Entry 9AS0 (electron microscopy, 3.38 A resolution); this record covers chains A and B of the 5 polymer chains in the assembly.

# Chain A
Molecule: 5-hydroxytryptamine receptor 2A
Organism: Homo sapiens
UniProt: P28223 (5HT2A_HUMAN); residues 1-471 here = UniProt positions 1-471
Amino-acid sequence (471 residues; numbered 1 to 471; the number before each row is that of its first residue):
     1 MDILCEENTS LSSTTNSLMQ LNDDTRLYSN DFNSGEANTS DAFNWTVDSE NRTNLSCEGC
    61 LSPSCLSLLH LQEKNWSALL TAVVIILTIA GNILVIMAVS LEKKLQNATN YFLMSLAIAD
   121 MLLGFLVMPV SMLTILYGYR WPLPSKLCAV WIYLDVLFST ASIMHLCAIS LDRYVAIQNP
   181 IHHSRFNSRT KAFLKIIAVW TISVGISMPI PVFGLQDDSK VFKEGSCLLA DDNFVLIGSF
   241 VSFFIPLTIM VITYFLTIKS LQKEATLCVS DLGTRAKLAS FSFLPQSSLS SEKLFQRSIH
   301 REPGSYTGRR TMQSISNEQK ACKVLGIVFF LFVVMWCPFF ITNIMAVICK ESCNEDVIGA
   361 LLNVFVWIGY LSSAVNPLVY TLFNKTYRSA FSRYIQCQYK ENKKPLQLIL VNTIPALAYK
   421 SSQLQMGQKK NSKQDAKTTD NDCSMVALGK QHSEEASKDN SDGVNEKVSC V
Not modelled in the structure: 1-79, 263-312, 350-353, 397-471
Cystine bridges: Cys148-Cys227
Residues lining bound ligands: A1AFU (2-bromo-N,N-diethyl-6-methyl-9,10-didehydroergoline-8beta-carboxamide): Trp151, Ile152, Asp155, Val156, Ser159, Thr160, Ile163, Leu228, Leu229, Gly238, Ser239, Ser242, Trp336, Phe339, Phe340, Val366, Tyr370
UniProt features mapped onto this chain:
  - motif: Asp172 to Tyr174 (DRY motif), Asn376 to Tyr380 (NPxxY motif), Ser469 to Val471 (PDZ-binding)
  - binding site (serotonin): Asp155, Asn343
  - site: Leu229 (Hydrophobic barrier that decreases the speed of ligand binding and dissociation)
  - modified residue: Ser280 (Phosphoserine)
  - glycosylation (N-linked (GlcNAc...) asparagine): Asn8, Asn38, Asn44, Asn51, Asn54
Reported in the primary citation:
  - binding site for A1AFU: Trp151, Asp155, Ile163, Phe339, Phe340
  - mutagenesis - V235M: decreased signaling in response to A1AFU

# Chain B
Molecule: G subunit q (Gi2-mini-Gq chimeric)
Organism: Homo sapiens
Amino-acid sequence (246 residues; row label = number of the first residue in the row):
     1 MGSTVSAEDK AAAERSKMID KNLREDGEKA RRTLRLLLLG ADNSGKSTIV KQMRILHGGS
    61 GGSGGTSGIF ETKFQVDKVN FHMFDVGGQR DERRKWIQCF NDVTAIIFVV DSSDYNRLQE
   121 ALNDFKSIWN NRWLRTISVI LFLNKQDLLA EKVLAGKSKI EDYFPEFARY TTPEDATPEP
   181 GEDPRVTRAK YFIRKEFVDI STASGDGRHI CYPHFTCAVD TENARRIFND CKDIILQMNL
   241 REYNLV
Not modelled in the structure: 1-3, 55-65

# How chain A and chain B interact
Contacting residue pairs (39; chain A residue first):
  Asn107(A) with Glu242(B)
  Thr109(A) with Glu242(B); Tyr243(B)
  Asn110(A) with Asn244(B)
  Leu113(A) with Asn244(B)
  Asp172(A) with Tyr243(B), hydrogen bond
  Arg173(A) with Tyr243(B)
  Ala176(A) with Asn239(B), hydrogen bond (backbone-side chain); Tyr243(B), hydrophobic
  Ile177(A) with Leu236(B); Leu240(B), hydrophobic; Leu245(B), hydrophobic
  Pro180(A) with Lys232(B); Ile235(B); Leu236(B), hydrophobic; Asn239(B)
  Ile181(A) with Val79(B), hydrophobic; Phe228(B), hydrophobic; Ile235(B), hydrophobic
  His183(A) with Tyr243(B), hydrogen bond
  Ser184(A) with Ile235(B); Asn239(B), hydrogen bond
  Arg185(A) with Arg32(B); Lys78(B), hydrogen bond (side chain-backbone)
  Gln313(A) with Ile210(B)
  Ser314(A) with Asp233(B); Gln237(B)
  Asn317(A) with Gln237(B), hydrogen bond; Val246(B)
  Ala321(A) with Leu240(B), hydrophobic; Leu245(B)
  Val324(A) with Leu245(B)
  Leu325(A) with Leu245(B), hydrophobic
  Tyr380(A) with Asn244(B)
  Phe383(A) with Asn244(B); Val246(B)
  Asn384(A) with Arg241(B); Asn244(B), hydrogen bond
  Tyr387(A) with Asn244(B)
Also at the interface, not in a pair above, chain A (24 interface residues in all): Lys320

# Summary
24 residues of chain A and 18 residues of chain B are in contact, with 7 hydrogen bonds. Among the polar pairs
are Asp172(A)-Tyr243(B), Ala176(A)-Asn239(B) and His183(A)-Tyr243(B). Chain A binds compound A1AFU. From the
paper: a binding site for A1AFU at Trp151(A), Asp155(A) and Ile163(A) among others; V235M of chain A reduces
signaling in response to A1AFU.
Here chain A is 5-hydroxytryptamine receptor 2A and chain B is G subunit q (Gi2-mini-Gq chimeric), both from
Homo sapiens. Entry 9AS0 (Global reconstruction of 5-HT2AR bound to 2-bromo-LSD in complex with a mini-Gq
protein and scFv16 obtained ...) was determined by electron microscopy (same publication as 9ARY, 9AS2, 9AS4,
9AS6, 9AS8 and 9ASA).
